1H8I - chains H and L of the 3 polymer chains in the assembly; structure by X-ray diffraction, 1.75 A resolution.

[Chain H]
Molecule: Thrombin
From: Homo sapiens
Notes: EC 3.4.21.5; fragment: thrombin heavy chain
UniProt: P00734 (THRB_HUMAN); the construct lacks a stretch of the UniProt sequence and is renumbered around it, so the offset changes along the chain: 16-36 = UniProt 364-384; 37-60 = UniProt 386-409; 61-77 = UniProt 419-435; 78-97 = UniProt 437-456; 7 more segments
Chain sequence (253 residues; row label = number of the first residue in the row; note: 2 numbers in that range are skipped by the numbering (no residue carries them; nothing is unmodelled there); a row labelled like 60A-60I holds insertion residues (60A, then the next letters in order)):
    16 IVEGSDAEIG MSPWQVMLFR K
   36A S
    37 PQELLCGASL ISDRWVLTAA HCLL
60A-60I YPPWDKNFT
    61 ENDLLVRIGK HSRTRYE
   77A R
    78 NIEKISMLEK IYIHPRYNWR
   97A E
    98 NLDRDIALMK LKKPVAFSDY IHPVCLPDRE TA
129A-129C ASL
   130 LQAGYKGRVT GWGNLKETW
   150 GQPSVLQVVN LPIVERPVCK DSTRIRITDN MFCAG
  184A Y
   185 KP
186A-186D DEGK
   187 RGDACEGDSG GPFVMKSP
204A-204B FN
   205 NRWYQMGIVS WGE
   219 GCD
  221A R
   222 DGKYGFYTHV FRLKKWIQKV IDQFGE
Disulfides: Cys-42/Cys-58, Cys-168/Cys-182, Cys-191/Cys-220
Covalent attachments: compound PHV linked to Ser-195
Residues lining bound ligands: PHV (N-[(benzyloxy)carbonyl]-beta-phenyl-D-phenylalanyl-N-[(1S)-4-methoxy-1-phosphonobutyl]-L-prolinamide): His-57, Tyr-60A, Trp-60D, Glu-97A, Asn-98, Leu-99, Glu-146, Ile-174, Ala-190, Cys-191, Glu-192, Gly-193, Asp-194, Ser-214, Trp-215, Gly-216, Glu-217, Gly-219, Cys-220, Arg-221A
Swiss-Prot annotation at these positions:
  - active site (Charge relay system): His-57, Asp-102, Ser-195
  - glycosylation: Asn-60G (N-linked (GlcNAc...) (complex) asparagine)
  - region: Ala-183 to Val-200 (High affinity receptor-binding region which is also known as the TP508 peptide)

[Chain L]
Molecule: Thrombin
From: Homo sapiens
Notes: EC 3.4.21.5; fragment: thrombin light chain
UniProt: P00734 (THRB_HUMAN); residues 1-14 here correspond to UniProt positions 336-349 (UniProt number = residue number + 335)
Chain sequence (27 residues; row label = number of the first residue in the row; a row labelled like 14A-14K holds insertion residues (14A, then the next letters in order)):
    1B A
    1A D
     1 CGLRPLFEKK SLED
14A-14K KTERELLESYI

[Interface between chain H and chain L]
Cross-chain cystine bridges: Cys-122(H)/Cys-1(L)
Pairs across the interface - 61 pairs, chain H then chain L:
  Glu-23(H) / Phe-7(L)
  Glu-23(H) / Asp-14(L)
  Glu-23(H) / Lys-14A(L)  hydrogen bond (side chain-backbone)
  Ile-24(H) / Leu-6(L)
  Ile-24(H) / Phe-7(L)
  Gly-25(H) / Arg-4(L)
  Gly-25(H) / Phe-7(L)
  Met-26(H) / Arg-4(L)  hydrogen bond (backbone-side chain)
  Met-26(H) / Phe-7(L)  hydrophobic
  Met-26(H) / Asp-14(L)
  Pro-28(H) / Arg-4(L)
  Trp-29(H) / Gly-2(L)
  Trp-29(H) / Arg-4(L)
  Ser-115(H) / Pro-5(L)
  Asp-116(H) / Pro-5(L)
  Asp-116(H) / Leu-6(L)
  His-119(H) / Asp-1A(L)  salt bridge
  His-119(H) / Leu-3(L)  hydrogen bond (side chain-backbone)
  His-119(H) / Pro-5(L)
  His-119(H) / Lys-9(L)
  Pro-120(H) / Cys-1(L)
  Pro-120(H) / Gly-2(L)  hydrogen bond (backbone-backbone)
  Val-121(H) / Cys-1(L)
  Cys-122(H) / Cys-1(L)  disulfide
  Cys-122(H) / Gly-2(L)
  Gly-133(H) / Ser-14I(L)
  Tyr-134(H) / Ser-14I(L)
  Tyr-134(H) / Tyr-14J(L)  hydrophobic
  Tyr-134(H) / Ile-14K(L)  hydrogen bond (side chain-backbone)
  Lys-135(H) / Glu-14E(L)  salt bridge
  Lys-135(H) / Leu-14F(L)
  Lys-135(H) / Ser-14I(L)  hydrogen bond (backbone-side chain)
  Lys-135(H) / Tyr-14J(L)  hydrogen bond (backbone-side chain)
  Arg-137(H) / Arg-4(L)
  Arg-137(H) / Asp-14(L)  salt bridge
  Arg-137(H) / Thr-14B(L)  hydrogen bond
  Arg-137(H) / Glu-14C(L)
  Asn-159(H) / Thr-14B(L)  hydrogen bond
  Asn-159(H) / Glu-14E(L)  hydrogen bond
  Asn-159(H) / Leu-14F(L)
  Tyr-184A(H) / Glu-14E(L)  hydrogen bond
  Lys-186D(H) / Glu-14E(L)  salt bridge
  Met-201(H) / Tyr-14J(L)
  Lys-202(H) / Glu-8(L)  salt bridge
  Lys-202(H) / Glu-14C(L)  salt bridge
  Lys-202(H) / Leu-14G(L)
  Lys-202(H) / Tyr-14J(L)  hydrogen bond (backbone-side chain)
  Pro-204(H) / Leu-14G(L)  hydrophobic
  Pro-204(H) / Tyr-14J(L)
  Asn-205(H) / Leu-3(L)
  Asn-205(H) / Glu-8(L)
  Arg-206(H) / Cys-1(L)  hydrogen bond (side chain-backbone)
  Arg-206(H) / Asp-1A(L)
  Arg-206(H) / Ala-1B(L)  hydrogen bond (side chain-backbone)
  Arg-206(H) / Gly-2(L)
  Arg-206(H) / Leu-3(L)
  Trp-207(H) / Gly-2(L)  hydrogen bond (backbone-backbone)
  Trp-207(H) / Arg-4(L)
  Trp-207(H) / Glu-8(L)  hydrogen bond
  Trp-207(H) / Asp-14(L)
  Trp-207(H) / Leu-14F(L)  hydrophobic
Interface residues without a listed pair, chain H (28 interface residues in all): Tyr-117, Gly-136, Ser-203

[Summary]
The interface between chain H and chain L involves 28 residues on one side and 21 on the other, with 1
disulfide bond, 16 hydrogen bonds and 6 salt bridges. Polar pairs include His-119(H)/Asp-1A(L),
Lys-135(H)/Glu-14E(L) and Arg-137(H)/Asp-14(L). Compound PHV is covalently linked to Ser-195(H).
Here chain H is Thrombin and chain L is Thrombin, both from Homo sapiens. Entry 1H8I (X-ray crystal structure
of human alpha-thrombin with a tripeptide phosphonate inhibitor) was determined by X-ray diffraction,
deposited together with 1H8D.
